PDB entry 6C8S | X-ray diffraction, 2.20 A resolution | chains A and B

# Chain A (and B)
Molecule: Loganic acid O-methyltransferase
From: Catharanthus roseus
Notes: chain B of this document is another copy of the same molecule, construct and numbering; everything in this record applies to it too
UniProtKB: B2KPR3 (B2KPR3_CATRO); residue numbers follow UniProt; this construct covers 1-371
Sequence (379 residues; each row starts with the number of its first residue):
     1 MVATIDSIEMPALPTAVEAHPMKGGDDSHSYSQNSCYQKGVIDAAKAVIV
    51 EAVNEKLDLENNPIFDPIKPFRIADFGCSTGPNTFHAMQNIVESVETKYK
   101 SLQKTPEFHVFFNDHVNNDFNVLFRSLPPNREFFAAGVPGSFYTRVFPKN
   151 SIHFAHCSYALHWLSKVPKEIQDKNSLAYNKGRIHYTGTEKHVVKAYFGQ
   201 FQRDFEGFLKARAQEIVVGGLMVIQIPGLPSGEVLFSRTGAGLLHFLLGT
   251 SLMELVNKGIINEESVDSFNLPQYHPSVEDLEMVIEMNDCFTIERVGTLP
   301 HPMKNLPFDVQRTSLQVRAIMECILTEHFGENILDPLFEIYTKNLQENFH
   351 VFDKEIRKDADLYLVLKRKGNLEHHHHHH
Unresolved in the structure: 1-20, 375-379 (chain B: 1-17, 372-379)
Differences from the reference sequence: expression tag (372-379)
Small-molecule neighbours: S-adenosylhomocysteine (SAH): Pro21, Met22, Tyr31, Gln38, Ile42, Gly77, Cys78, Ser79, Asn83, Asn113, Asp114, His115, Asn118, Gly140, Ser141, Phe142, Tyr143, Ser158, Tyr159, Ala160, Trp163
Swiss-Prot annotation at these positions:
  - binding site (S-adenosyl-L-homocysteine): Tyr31, Cys78, Asn83, Asp114, His115, Ser141, Phe142
  - binding site (loganate): Tyr37, Gln38, His162, Trp163, Ala241, His245, Gln273, Gln316
  - binding site (Mg(2+)): Asn180, Asp267, Phe269, Asn270

# Chain A / chain B interface
Pairs across the interface - 47 pairs, chain A then chain B:
  Pro70(A) with Pro148(B), hydrophobic
  Arg72(A) with Arg72(B)
  Glu107(A) with Arg145(B), salt bridge; Pro148(B); Lys149(B), salt bridge
  His109(A) with Pro148(B)
  Phe111(A) with Phe111(B), hydrophobic
  Asn117(A) with Arg125(B), hydrogen bond (backbone-side chain)
  Asn118(A) with Asn121(B); Arg125(B)
  Asp119(A) with Asn121(B), hydrogen bond
  Phe120(A) with Asn121(B), hydrogen bond (backbone-side chain); Phe124(B), hydrophobic
  Asn121(A) with Asn118(B); Asp119(B), hydrogen bond; Phe120(B), hydrogen bond (side chain-backbone); Asn121(B), hydrogen bond (side chain-backbone)
  Phe124(A) with Val116(B); Phe120(B), hydrophobic; Gly137(B); Pro139(B), hydrophobic
  Arg125(A) with Val116(B); Asn117(B), hydrogen bond (side chain-backbone)
  Leu127(A) with Pro139(B), hydrophobic
  Phe134(A) with Arg145(B); Val146(B); Phe147(B); Pro148(B)
  Ala135(A) with Val138(B)
  Ala136(A) with Gly137(B); Val138(B), hydrophobic
  Gly137(A) with Phe124(B); Ala136(B); Gly137(B), hydrogen bond (backbone-backbone)
  Val138(A) with Ala135(B)
  Pro139(A) with Phe124(B), hydrophobic; Leu127(B), hydrophobic; Ala135(B)
  Arg145(A) with Glu107(B), salt bridge; Phe134(B)
  Val146(A) with Phe134(B)
  Phe147(A) with Phe134(B)
  Pro148(A) with Pro70(B), hydrophobic; Glu107(B); His109(B); Phe134(B)
  Lys149(A) with Glu107(B), hydrogen bond (backbone-side chain)
Also at the interface, not in a pair above, chain A (27 interface residues in all): Lys69, Val116, Arg131
Also at the interface, not in a pair above, chain B (27 interface residues in all): Lys69, Arg131

# Overview
Chain A and chain B each contribute 27 residues to their interface, with 9 hydrogen bonds and 3 salt bridges.
Among the polar pairs are Glu107(A)-Arg145(B), Glu107(A)-Lys149(B) and Asn117(A)-Arg125(B). Ligands of chain
A: S-adenosylhomocysteine.
Chain A and chain B are both Loganic acid O-methyltransferase (Catharanthus roseus); the structure, Loganic
acid methyltransferase with SAH, was determined by X-ray diffraction together with 6C8R from the same study.
